7QE4 - chain AAA; structure by X-ray diffraction, 1.70 A resolution.

[Chain AAA]
Protein: Sarol-1
Source organism: Salpingoeca rosetta
UniProt: F2UID9 (F2UID9_SALR5); numbering as in UniProt (aligned over 1-329)
Amino-acid sequence (350 residues; each row starts with the number of its first residue; numbers below 1 keep their minus sign (Met-20 is residue -20)):
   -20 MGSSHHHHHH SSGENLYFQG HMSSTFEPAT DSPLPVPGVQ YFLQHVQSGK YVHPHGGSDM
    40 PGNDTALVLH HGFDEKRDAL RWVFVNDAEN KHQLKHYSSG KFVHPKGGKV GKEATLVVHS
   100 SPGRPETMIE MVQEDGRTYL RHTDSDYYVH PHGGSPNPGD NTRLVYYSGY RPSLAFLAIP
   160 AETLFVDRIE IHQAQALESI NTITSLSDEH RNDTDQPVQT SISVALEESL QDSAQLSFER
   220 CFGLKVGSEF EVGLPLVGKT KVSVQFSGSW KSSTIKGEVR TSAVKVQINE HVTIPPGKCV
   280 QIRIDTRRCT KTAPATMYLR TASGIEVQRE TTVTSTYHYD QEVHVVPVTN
Not modelled in the structure: -20 to 2, 328-329
Sequence notes: initiating methionine (-20); expression tag (-19 to 0)
Small-molecule neighbours:
  - 2-acetamido-2-deoxy-alpha-D-galactopyranose (A2G), molecule 1: His32, Pro33, His34, Gly35, Gly36, Val47, His49, Arg56, Asn140
  - 2-acetamido-2-deoxy-alpha-D-galactopyranose (A2G), molecule 2: Glu92, His129, Pro130, His131, Gly132, Gly133, Val144, Tyr146, Arg150
  - 2-acetamido-2-deoxy-alpha-D-galactopyranose / 2-acetamido-2-deoxy-beta-D-galactopyranose: Asp43, His83, Pro84, Lys85, Gly86, Gly87, Val96, His98, Ser100, Arg103

[In short]
Bound to chain AAA: 2-acetamido-2-deoxy-alpha-D-galactopyranose and a glycan.
Chain AAA is Sarol-1 (Salpingoeca rosetta); the structure, B-trefoil lectin from Salpingoeca rosetta in
complex with GalNAc, was determined by X-ray diffraction (same publication as 7QE3 and 7R55).
